Entry 1H4L (X-ray diffraction, 2.65 A resolution); this record covers chains A and D.

[Chain A]
Name: Cell division protein kinase 5
Organism: Homo sapiens
Reference sequence: Q00535 (CDK5_HUMAN); residues 1-292 here = UniProt positions 1-292
Chain sequence (292 residues; each row starts with the number of its first residue):
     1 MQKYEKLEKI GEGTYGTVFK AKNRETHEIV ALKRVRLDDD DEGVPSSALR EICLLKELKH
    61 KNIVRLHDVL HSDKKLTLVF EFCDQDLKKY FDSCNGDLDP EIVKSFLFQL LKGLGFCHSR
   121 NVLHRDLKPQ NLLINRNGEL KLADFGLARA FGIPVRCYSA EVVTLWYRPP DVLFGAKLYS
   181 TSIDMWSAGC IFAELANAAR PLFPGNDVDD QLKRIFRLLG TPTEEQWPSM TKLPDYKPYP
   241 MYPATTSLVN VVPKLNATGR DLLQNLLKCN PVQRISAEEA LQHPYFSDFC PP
Disordered / not traced: 1, 11-14, 39-42, 288-292
Differences from the reference sequence: conflict Ala199 (Gly in Q00535)
Curated features (UniProtKB/Swiss-Prot):
  - active site: Asp126 (Proton acceptor)
  - binding site (ATP): Ile10 to Val18, Lys33
  - modified residue: Tyr15 (Phosphotyrosine), Thr17 (Phosphothreonine), Lys56 (N6-acetyllysine), Ser72 (Phosphoserine), Ser159 (Phosphoserine)

[Chain D]
Name: Cyclin-dependent kinase 5 activator
Organism: Homo sapiens
Reference sequence: Q15078 (CD5R_HUMAN); numbering as in UniProt (aligned over 147-293)
Chain sequence (147 residues; each row starts with the number of its first residue):
   147 STSELLRCLG EFLCRRCYRL KHLSPTDPVL WLRSVDRSLL LQGWQDQGFI TPANVVFLYM
   207 LCRDVISSEV GSDHELQAVL LTCLYLSYSY MGNEISYPLK PFLVESCKEA FWDRCLSVIN
   267 LMSSKMLQIN ADPHYFTQVF SDLKNES

[Chain A / chain D interface]
Contacting residue pairs (51):
  Leu37(A) with Trp258(D)
  Gly43(A) with Ser242(D); Tyr243(D)
  Pro45(A) with Tyr231(D); Trp258(D), hydrophobic
  Ser46(A) with Tyr231(D), hydrogen bond (backbone-side chain); Ser235(D); Ser242(D); Tyr243(D), hydrogen bond (side chain-backbone)
  Leu49(A) with Tyr231(D), hydrophobic; Trp258(D), hydrophobic; Cys261(D), hydrophobic; Ile265(D), hydrophobic
  Arg50(A) with Ser235(D), hydrogen bond (side chain-backbone); Ile241(D), hydrogen bond (side chain-backbone)
  Ile52(A) with Ile265(D), hydrophobic
  Cys53(A) with Tyr236(D), hydrophobic; Ile265(D), hydrophobic; Ser269(D); Met272(D), hydrophobic
  Leu54(A) with Tyr236(D), hydrophobic
  Lys56(A) with Ile265(D); Asn266(D), hydrogen bond; Ser269(D)
  Glu57(A) with Ser269(D), hydrogen bond; Ser270(D), hydrogen bond; Leu273(D)
  Val69(A) with Leu262(D), hydrophobic
  His71(A) with Glu255(D); Trp258(D); Leu262(D)
  Arg120(A) with Leu273(D)
  Asn121(A) with Asn276(D); Ala277(D)
  Arg149(A) with Met237(D), hydrogen bond (side chain-backbone); Gly238(D), hydrogen bond (side chain-backbone)
  Ala150(A) with Tyr236(D); Leu273(D), hydrophobic
  Phe151(A) with Asn276(D)
  Gly152(A) with Asn276(D)
  Ile153(A) with Ala199(D), hydrophobic; Met237(D), hydrophobic; Ile275(D); Asn276(D)
  Val155(A) with Asn239(D)
  Arg156(A) with Gln193(D); Thr197(D)
  Cys157(A) with Asn239(D)
  Tyr158(A) with Asn239(D)
  Ser159(A) with Asn239(D)
  Glu161(A) with Ile241(D)
Other interface residues (no listed pair), chain A (31 interface residues in all): Ser47, Leu76, Val122, Leu147, Val162
Other interface residues (no listed pair), chain D (28 interface residues in all): Leu232, Asp259, Phe282

[Overview]
31 residues of chain A and 28 residues of chain D are in contact; the contacts include 9 hydrogen bonds. Polar
contacts include Ser46(A)-Tyr231(D), Ser46(A)-Tyr243(D) and Arg50(A)-Ser235(D). From UniProt: active-site
residue Asp126(A) and 10 ATP-binding residues on chain A.
Here chain A is Cell division protein kinase 5 and chain D is Cyclin-dependent kinase 5 activator, both from
Homo sapiens. Entry 1H4L (Structure and regulation of the CDK5-p25(nck5a) complex) was determined by X-ray
diffraction.
